PDB entry 6R9G | electron microscopy, 3.70 A resolution | chains A and B of the 7 polymer chains in the assembly

[Chain A (and B)]
Molecule: DNA-directed RNA polymerase subunit alpha
From: Escherichia coli (strain K12)
Notes: EC 2.7.7.6; chain B of this document is another copy of the same molecule, construct and numbering; everything in this record applies to it too
UniProt: P0A7Z4 (RPOA_ECOLI); residues 1-329 here = UniProt positions 1-329
Chain sequence (329 residues; row label = number of the first residue in the row):
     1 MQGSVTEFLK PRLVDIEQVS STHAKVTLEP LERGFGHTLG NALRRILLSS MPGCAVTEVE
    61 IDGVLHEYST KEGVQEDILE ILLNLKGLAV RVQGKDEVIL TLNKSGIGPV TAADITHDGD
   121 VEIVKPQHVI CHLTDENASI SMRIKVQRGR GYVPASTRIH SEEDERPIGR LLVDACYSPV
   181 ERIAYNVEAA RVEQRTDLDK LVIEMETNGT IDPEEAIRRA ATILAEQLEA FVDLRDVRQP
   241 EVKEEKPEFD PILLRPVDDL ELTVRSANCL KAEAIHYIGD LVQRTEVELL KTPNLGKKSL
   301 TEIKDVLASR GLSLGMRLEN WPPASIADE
Disordered / not traced: 1-5, 236-329 (chain B: 1-4, 236-329)
Swiss-Prot annotation at these positions:
  - region: Glu-162 to Glu-165 (Required for interaction with Crp at class II promoters)
  - modified residue: Arg-265 (ADP-ribosylarginine), Lys-297 (N6-acetyllysine), Lys-298 (N6-acetyllysine)
  - mutagenesis: Arg-45 (R45C: In rpoA112; temperature-sensitive, blocks RNA polymerase assembly), Glu-162 to Glu-165 (5-fold decrease in CRP-class II promoter-dependent transcription), Glu-165 (E165K: 5-fold decrease in CRP-class II promoter-dependent transcription), Arg-191 (R191C: In rpoA101; temperature-sensitive)

[How chain A and chain B interact]
Residue-residue contacts (51; chain A residue first):
  Phe-8(A) with Arg-150(B); Ile-223(B), hydrophobic; Glu-226(B); Gln-227(B)
  Lys-10(A) with Glu-226(B), salt bridge; Glu-229(B), salt bridge
  Pro-11(A) with Gln-227(B); Phe-231(B)
  Arg-12(A) with Phe-231(B)
  Leu-13(A) with Phe-231(B)
  Leu-28(A) with Phe-231(B), hydrophobic
  Glu-32(A) with Gln-227(B), hydrogen bond
  Gly-34(A) with Arg-45(B)
  Phe-35(A) with Ile-46(B), hydrophobic; Ser-50(B); Ile-223(B), hydrophobic
  Thr-38(A) with Arg-45(B)
  Asn-41(A) with Asn-41(B)
  Arg-45(A) with Gly-34(B); His-37(B); Thr-38(B), hydrogen bond
  Ile-46(A) with Phe-35(B), hydrophobic
  Ser-50(A) with Phe-8(B)
  Pro-52(A) with Val-5(B), hydrophobic
  Arg-148(A) with Val-5(B)
  Arg-150(A) with Val-5(B); Phe-8(B); Glu-32(B)
  Arg-218(A) with Ala-230(B); Phe-231(B)
  Ala-221(A) with Phe-231(B), hydrophobic
  Thr-222(A) with Phe-231(B); Val-232(B); Asp-233(B)
  Ile-223(A) with Phe-8(B), hydrophobic
  Leu-224(A) with Leu-224(B), hydrophobic; Leu-228(B), hydrophobic
  Glu-226(A) with Leu-234(B)
  Gln-227(A) with Phe-35(B); Leu-39(B)
  Leu-228(A) with Ala-221(B); Leu-224(B), hydrophobic; Ala-225(B), hydrophobic
  Phe-231(A) with Leu-28(B), hydrophobic; Leu-39(B), hydrophobic; Leu-43(B), hydrophobic; Arg-218(B); Ala-221(B), hydrophobic
  Val-232(A) with Arg-218(B); Ala-221(B), hydrophobic
  Arg-235(A) with Glu-214(B)
Other interface residues (no listed pair), chain A (34 interface residues in all): Thr-6, Leu-9, His-37, Ala-42, Ser-49, Ala-230
Other interface residues (no listed pair), chain B (39 interface residues in all): Thr-6, Glu-7, Leu-9, Pro-11, Val-14, Ala-42, Ser-49, Leu-201, Ile-217

[Overview]
34 residues of chain A and 39 residues of chain B are in contact; the contacts include 2 hydrogen bonds and 2
salt bridges. Polar contacts include Lys-10(A)/Glu-226(B), Lys-10(A)/Glu-229(B) and Glu-32(A)/Gln-227(B). From
UniProt: 6 mutagenesis sites on chain A.
Both chains are DNA-directed RNA polymerase subunit alpha (Escherichia coli (strain K12)). Entry 6R9G
(Structural basis of transcription inhibition by the DNA mimic Ocr protein of bacteriophage T7) was determined
by electron microscopy together with 6R9B from the same study.
